PDB entry 7MTP | electron microscopy, 2.79 A resolution | chains A and F of the 60 polymer chains in the assembly

# Chain A (and F)
Molecule: Capsid protein VP1
From: Adeno-associated virus 9
Notes: chain F of this document is another copy of the same molecule, construct and numbering; everything in this record applies to it too
UniProt: Q6JC40 (Q6JC40_9VIRU); numbering as in UniProt (aligned over 219-736)
Chain sequence (518 residues; each row starts with the number of its first residue):
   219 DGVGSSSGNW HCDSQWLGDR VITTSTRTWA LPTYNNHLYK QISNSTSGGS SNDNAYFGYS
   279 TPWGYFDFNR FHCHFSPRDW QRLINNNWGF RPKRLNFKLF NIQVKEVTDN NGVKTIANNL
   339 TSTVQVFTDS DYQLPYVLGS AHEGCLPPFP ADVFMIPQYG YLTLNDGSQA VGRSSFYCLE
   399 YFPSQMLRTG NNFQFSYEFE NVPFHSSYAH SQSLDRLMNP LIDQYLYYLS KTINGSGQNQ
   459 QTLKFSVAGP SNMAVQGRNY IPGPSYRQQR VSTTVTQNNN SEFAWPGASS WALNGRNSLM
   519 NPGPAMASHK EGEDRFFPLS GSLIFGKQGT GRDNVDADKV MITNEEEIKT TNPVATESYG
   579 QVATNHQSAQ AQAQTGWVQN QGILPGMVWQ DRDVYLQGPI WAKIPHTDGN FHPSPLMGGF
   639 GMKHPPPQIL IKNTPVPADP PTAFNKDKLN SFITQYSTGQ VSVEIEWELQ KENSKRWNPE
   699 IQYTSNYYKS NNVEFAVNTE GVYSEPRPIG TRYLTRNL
Reported in the primary citation:
  - conformationally variable residues (side-chain flip): His423

# Interface between chain A and chain F
Residue-residue contacts - 63 pairs, chain A then chain F:
  Ser294(A) with Trp695(F)
  Pro295(A) with Trp695(F); Pro697(F)
  Arg296(A) with Glu690(F), salt bridge; Arg694(F); Trp695(F), hydrogen bond (backbone-backbone); Asn696(F); Glu698(F); Leu732(F)
  Gln299(A) with Pro697(F); Glu698(F), hydrogen bond (side chain-backbone); Gln700(F)
  Arg300(A) with Ser692(F), hydrogen bond (side chain-backbone)
  Asn303(A) with Gln700(F)
  Asn304(A) with Asn304(F)
  Pro366(A) with Trp695(F)
  Pro368(A) with Trp695(F)
  Glu564(A) with Tyr705(F), hydrogen bond
  Glu690(A) with Arg296(F), salt bridge
  Ser692(A) with Arg300(F), hydrogen bond (backbone-side chain)
  Arg694(A) with Arg296(F)
  Trp695(A) with Ser294(F); Pro295(F); Arg296(F), hydrogen bond (backbone-backbone); Pro366(F); Pro368(F); Phe713(F); Tyr721(F), hydrogen bond
  Asn696(A) with Arg296(F); Val711(F); Glu712(F); Phe713(F)
  Pro697(A) with Pro295(F); Gln299(F); Tyr701(F), hydrophobic; Ser703(F), hydrogen bond (backbone-side chain); Phe713(F)
  Glu698(A) with Arg296(F); Gln299(F), hydrogen bond (backbone-side chain); Ser703(F)
  Ile699(A) with Ser703(F); Tyr705(F), hydrophobic
  Gln700(A) with Gln299(F); Asn303(F); Gln700(F); Tyr701(F), hydrogen bond (side chain-backbone); Thr702(F)
  Tyr701(A) with Pro697(F), hydrophobic; Gln700(F), hydrogen bond (backbone-side chain)
  Thr702(A) with Gln700(F); Thr702(F)
  Ser703(A) with Pro697(F), hydrogen bond (side chain-backbone); Glu698(F); Ile699(F)
  Tyr705(A) with Glu564(F), hydrogen bond; Ile699(F), hydrophobic
  Val711(A) with Asn696(F)
  Glu712(A) with Asn696(F)
  Phe713(A) with Trp695(F); Asn696(F); Pro697(F)
  Tyr721(A) with Trp695(F), hydrogen bond
  Leu732(A) with Arg296(F)
Also at the interface, not in a pair above, chain A (32 interface residues in all): Asp231, Phe367, Lys567, Lys693
Also at the interface, not in a pair above, chain F (32 interface residues in all): Asp231, Phe367, Lys567, Lys693

# In short
The chain A/chain F interface involves 32 residues from each chain, with 14 hydrogen bonds and 2 salt bridges.
Polar pairs include Arg296(A)-Glu690(F), Gln299(A)-Glu698(F) and Arg300(A)-Ser692(F). The paper reports
conformational variability at His423(A).
Both chains are Capsid protein VP1 (Adeno-associated virus 9). Entry 7MTP (Structure of the adeno-associated
virus 9 capsid at pH 5.5) was determined by electron microscopy together with 7MTG, 7MTW, 7MTZ, 7MUA and 7MT0
from the same study.
